Entry 3SZB (X-ray diffraction, 1.51 A resolution); this record covers chains A and B.

Chain A (and B):
Protein: Aldehyde dehydrogenase
From: Homo sapiens
Notes: EC 1.2.1.5; chain B of this document is another copy of the same molecule, construct and numbering; everything in this record applies to it too
UniProt: P30838 (AL3A1_HUMAN); residues 0-452 here correspond to UniProt positions 1-453 (UniProt number = residue number + 1)
Chain sequence (469 residues; row label = number of the first residue in the row; numbers below 1 keep their minus sign (His-16 is residue -16)):
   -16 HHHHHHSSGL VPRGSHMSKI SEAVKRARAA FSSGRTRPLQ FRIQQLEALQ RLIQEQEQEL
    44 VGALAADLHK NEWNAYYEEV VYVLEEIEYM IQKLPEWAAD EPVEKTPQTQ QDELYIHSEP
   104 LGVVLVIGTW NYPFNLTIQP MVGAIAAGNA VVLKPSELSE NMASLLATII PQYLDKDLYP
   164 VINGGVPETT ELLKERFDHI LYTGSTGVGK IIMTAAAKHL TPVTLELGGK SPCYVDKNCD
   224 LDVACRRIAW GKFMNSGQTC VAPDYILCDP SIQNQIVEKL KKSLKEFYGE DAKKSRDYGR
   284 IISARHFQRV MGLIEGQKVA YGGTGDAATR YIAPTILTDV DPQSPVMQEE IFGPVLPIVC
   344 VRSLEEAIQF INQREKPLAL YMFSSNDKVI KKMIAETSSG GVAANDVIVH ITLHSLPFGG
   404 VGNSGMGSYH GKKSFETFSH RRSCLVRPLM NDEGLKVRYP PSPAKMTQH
Disordered / not traced: -16 to 0, 448-452 (chain B: -16 to 0)
Covalently attached groups: 1-phenylpropan-1-one (I1E) linked to Cys243
Differences from the reference sequence: expression tag (-16 to -1); variant Ala133 (Ser134 in P30838)
Small-molecule neighbours: 1-phenylpropan-1-one (I1E): Glu61, Tyr65, Asn114, Tyr115, Asn118, Leu119, Thr242, Ile391, Ile394, Phe401
UniProt features mapped onto this chain:
  - active site: Glu209, Cys243
  - binding site (NAD(+)): Gly187 to Gly192
  - modified residue: Ser1 (N-acetylserine), Lys177 (N6-acetyllysine), Lys193 (N6-acetyllysine)
From the paper describing this entry:
  - catalytic residues: Glu209, Cys243, Glu333 (citing earlier work)
  - binding site for 1-phenylpropan-1-one: Cys243
  - mutagenesis - C243S: abolished catalytic activity
  - mutagenesis - C243S: abolished binding to these inhibitors

Interface between chain A and chain B:
Residue-residue contacts (197):
  Arg20(A) with Ala378(B), hydrogen bond (side chain-backbone)
  Glu40(A) with His452(B), salt bridge
  Asn54(A) with Ser445(B)
  Glu55(A) with Met449(B)
  Trp56(A) with Val440(B); Arg441(B); Ser445(B); Pro446(B)
  Tyr59(A) with His452(B)
  Tyr60(A) with His452(B), hydrogen bond
  Val86(A) with Ser398(B); Leu399(B), hydrophobic
  Glu87(A) with His397(B), salt bridge; Ser398(B), hydrogen bond (backbone-side chain)
  Lys88(A) with His397(B)
  Thr89(A) with His397(B)
  Thr92(A) with Leu396(B)
  Leu97(A) with Leu396(B), hydrophobic; Ser398(B)
  Tyr98(A) with Ile377(B); Leu399(B)
  Ile99(A) with Leu399(B), hydrophobic
  His100(A) with Ile377(B)
  Glu102(A) with Thr380(B); Ser381(B), hydrogen bond; Ser382(B)
  Leu104(A) with Lys359(B), hydrogen bond (backbone-side chain)
  Arg179(A) with Glu358(B), salt bridge; Asn406(B), hydrogen bond
  Thr189(A) with Leu203(B)
  Gly192(A) with Leu203(B)
  Lys193(A) with Ala200(B); Lys201(B), hydrogen bond (side chain-backbone); Leu203(B)
  Met196(A) with Met196(B); Ala200(B), hydrophobic; Thr204(B)
  Thr197(A) with Ala200(B)
  Ala199(A) with Met196(B), hydrophobic
  Ala200(A) with Lys193(B); Met196(B), hydrophobic; Thr197(B)
  Lys201(A) with Lys193(B), hydrogen bond (backbone-side chain)
  Leu203(A) with Thr189(B); Gly192(B); Lys193(B); Leu208(B), hydrophobic; Leu210(B), hydrophobic; Met409(B)
  Thr204(A) with Met196(B); Met409(B)
  Pro205(A) with Met409(B)
  Leu208(A) with Leu203(B), hydrophobic
  Leu210(A) with Leu203(B), hydrophobic
  Cys222(A) with Leu432(B), hydrophobic
  Asp223(A) with Leu432(B)
  Val226(A) with Leu432(B), hydrophobic; Asn434(B)
  Arg229(A) with Asn434(B); Lys439(B); Tyr442(B)
  Arg230(A) with Pro431(B), hydrogen bond (side chain-backbone); Met433(B), hydrogen bond (side chain-backbone); Leu438(B); Arg441(B); Tyr442(B)
  Trp233(A) with Arg441(B), hydrogen bond (side chain-backbone); Tyr442(B), hydrophobic
  Glu269(A) with Pro444(B)
  Phe270(A) with Tyr442(B), hydrophobic; Pro443(B); Pro444(B)
  Tyr271(A) with Pro443(B), hydrophobic
  Arg279(A) with Pro444(B); Ser445(B), hydrogen bond (side chain-backbone)
  Asp280(A) with Pro443(B); Pro444(B); Ser445(B), hydrogen bond
  Glu358(A) with Arg179(B), salt bridge
  Lys359(A) with Leu104(B), hydrogen bond (side chain-backbone); Asp181(B), salt bridge
  Leu363(A) with Arg425(B)
  Phe366(A) with Leu432(B), hydrophobic
  Asp370(A) with Val429(B)
  Lys374(A) with Tyr98(B), hydrogen bond; Val429(B)
  Ile377(A) with Tyr98(B); His100(B); Arg425(B), hydrogen bond (backbone-side chain)
  Ala378(A) with Arg20(B), hydrogen bond (backbone-side chain)
  Thr380(A) with Glu102(B); Arg425(B), hydrogen bond
  Ser381(A) with Glu102(B), hydrogen bond; Arg425(B)
  Ser382(A) with Glu102(B); His423(B), hydrogen bond (backbone-side chain); Arg425(B), hydrogen bond
  Gly383(A) with His423(B), hydrogen bond (backbone-side chain); Arg425(B); Ser426(B)
  Gly384(A) with Ser426(B)
  Val385(A) with Arg425(B); Ser426(B), hydrogen bond (backbone-backbone); Cys427(B); Leu428(B), hydrogen bond (backbone-backbone)
  Ala386(A) with Leu428(B)
  Ala387(A) with Leu428(B), hydrogen bond (backbone-backbone); Val429(B); Arg430(B), hydrogen bond (backbone-backbone)
  Asn388(A) with Arg430(B), hydrogen bond (side chain-backbone); Leu432(B)
  Asp389(A) with Arg430(B), salt bridge; Arg441(B), salt bridge
  Val392(A) with Leu428(B), hydrophobic; Arg430(B); Arg441(B)
  His393(A) with Leu428(B)
  Leu396(A) with Leu97(B), hydrophobic
  His397(A) with Glu87(B), salt bridge; Lys88(B); Thr89(B)
  Ser398(A) with Val86(B); Glu87(B), hydrogen bond (side chain-backbone); Leu97(B)
  Leu399(A) with Val86(B), hydrophobic; Tyr98(B); Ser426(B); Cys427(B)
  Pro400(A) with Ser426(B), hydrogen bond (backbone-side chain)
  Gly403(A) with His423(B)
  Val404(A) with His423(B)
  Gly405(A) with Leu203(B)
  Asn406(A) with Arg179(B), hydrogen bond; Leu203(B)
  Met409(A) with Leu203(B); Thr204(B); Pro205(B)
  His423(A) with Ser382(B), hydrogen bond (side chain-backbone); Gly383(B), hydrogen bond (side chain-backbone); Gly403(B); Val404(B)
  Arg425(A) with Leu363(B); Ile377(B), hydrogen bond (side chain-backbone); Thr380(B), hydrogen bond (side chain-backbone); Ser381(B); Ser382(B), hydrogen bond; Gly383(B); Val385(B)
  Ser426(A) with Gly383(B); Gly384(B); Val385(B), hydrogen bond (backbone-backbone); Leu399(B); Pro400(B), hydrogen bond (side chain-backbone)
  Cys427(A) with Val385(B)
  Leu428(A) with Val385(B), hydrogen bond (backbone-backbone); Ala386(B); Ala387(B), hydrogen bond (backbone-backbone); Val392(B), hydrophobic; His393(B)
  Val429(A) with Ala387(B), hydrophobic
  Arg430(A) with Ala387(B), hydrogen bond (backbone-backbone); Asn388(B), hydrogen bond (backbone-side chain); Asp389(B), salt bridge; Val392(B)
  Pro431(A) with Arg230(B), hydrogen bond (backbone-side chain)
  Leu432(A) with Cys222(B), hydrophobic; Asp223(B); Val226(B), hydrophobic; Ala227(B); Phe366(B), hydrophobic; Ser368(B); Asn388(B)
  Met433(A) with Arg230(B), hydrogen bond (backbone-side chain)
  Asn434(A) with Val226(B)
  Leu438(A) with Arg230(B)
  Lys439(A) with Arg229(B)
  Val440(A) with Trp56(B)
  Arg441(A) with Trp56(B); Arg230(B); Trp233(B), hydrogen bond (backbone-side chain); Asp389(B), salt bridge; Val392(B)
  Tyr442(A) with Arg229(B); Arg230(B); Trp233(B), hydrophobic; Phe270(B), hydrophobic
  Pro443(A) with Phe270(B); Tyr271(B), hydrophobic; Asp280(B)
  Pro444(A) with Glu269(B); Phe270(B); Asp280(B)
  Ser445(A) with Trp56(B); Arg279(B), hydrogen bond; Asp280(B), hydrogen bond
  Pro446(A) with Trp56(B); Arg279(B)
Also at the interface, not in a pair above, chain A (103 interface residues in all): Asp83, Asp181, His202, Ala227, Ser367, Ser368, Ile373, Arg424, Asp435, Ala447
Also at the interface, not in a pair above, chain B (100 interface residues in all): Asn54, Glu55, Thr92, Ile99, Ala199, His202, Ser367, Ile373, Lys374, Gly405, Arg424, Asp435, Ala447

In short:
103 residues of chain A and 100 residues of chain B are in contact, with 46 hydrogen bonds and 10 salt
bridges. Among the polar pairs are Glu40(A)-His452(B), Glu87(A)-His397(B) and Arg179(A)-Glu358(B). Covalently
linked 1-phenylpropan-1-one: at Cys243(A). From the paper: catalytic residues Glu209(A), Cys243(A) and
Glu333(A); C243S of chain A abolishes catalytic activity.
Both chains are Aldehyde dehydrogenase (Homo sapiens). Entry 3SZB (Crystal structure of human ALDH3A1 modified
with the beta-elimination product of Aldi-1; 1-phenyl- 2-propen-1-one) was determined by X-ray diffraction,
deposited together with 3SZ9 and 3SZA.
